8DD2 - chains D and E of the 9 polymer chains in the assembly; structure by electron microscopy, 2.90 A resolution.

# Chain D
Molecule: Gamma-aminobutyric acid receptor subunit alpha-1
From: Homo sapiens
Reference sequence: P14867 (GBRA1_HUMAN); residues 1-312 here correspond to UniProt positions 28-339 (UniProt number = residue number + 27)
Amino-acid sequence (358 residues; row label = number of the first residue in the row):
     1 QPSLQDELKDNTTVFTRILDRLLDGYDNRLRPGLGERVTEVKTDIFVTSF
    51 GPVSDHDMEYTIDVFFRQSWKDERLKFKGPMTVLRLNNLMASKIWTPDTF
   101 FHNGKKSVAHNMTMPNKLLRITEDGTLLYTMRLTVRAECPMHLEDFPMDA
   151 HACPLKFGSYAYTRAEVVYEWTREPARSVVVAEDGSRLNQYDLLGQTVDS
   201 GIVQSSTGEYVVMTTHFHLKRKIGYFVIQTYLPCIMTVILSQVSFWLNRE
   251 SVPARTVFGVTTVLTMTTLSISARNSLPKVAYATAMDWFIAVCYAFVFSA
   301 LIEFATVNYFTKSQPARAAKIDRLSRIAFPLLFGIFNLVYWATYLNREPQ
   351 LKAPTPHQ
Unresolved in the structure: 1-9, 348-358
Cystine bridges: Cys139-Cys153
Covalent attachments: N-acetylglucosamine (NAG) linked to Asn111
Sequence notes: expression tag (313-358)
Small-molecule neighbours:
  - gamma-amino-butanoic acid (ABU): Phe65, Arg67, Leu118, Thr130
  - Zolpidem (R5R), molecule 1: Phe100, His102, Ser159, Val203, Gln204, Ser205, Ser206, Thr207, Tyr210
  - Zolpidem (R5R), molecule 2: Ile228, Gln229, Leu232, Pro233, Met236, Thr237, Leu240, Thr265, Leu269
Curated features (UniProtKB/Swiss-Prot):
  - binding site (4-aminobutanoate): Arg67, Thr130
  - binding site (3alpha-hydroxy-5alpha-pregnan-11,20-dione): Trp246
  - glycosylation (N-linked (GlcNAc...) asparagine): Asn11, Asn111
What the authors report for this chain:
  - binding site for Zolpidem: His102, Ser205, Thr207, Tyr210, Pro233
  - mutagenesis - G201E, S205C (7-fold): decreased binding to Zolpidem (citing earlier work)
  - mutagenesis - H102R: decreased binding to Zolpidem (from molecular simulation)
  - mutagenesis - T163P: unchanged binding to Zolpidem (from molecular simulation)
  - specificity-determining residues: Val203 (by similarity / conservation)
  - specificity-determining residues: Gly201, Ser205 (citing earlier work)

# Chain E
Molecule: Gamma-aminobutyric acid receptor subunit gamma-2
From: Homo sapiens
Reference sequence: P18507 (GBRG2_HUMAN); residues 1-322 here correspond to UniProt positions 40-361 (UniProt number = residue number + 39)
Amino-acid sequence (417 residues; each row starts with the number of its first residue; numbers below 1 keep their minus sign (Trp-36 is residue -36)):
   -36 WSHPQFEKGGGSGGGSGGSSAWSHPQFEKLEVLFQGPQKSDDDYEDYASN
    14 KTWVLTPKVPEGDVTVILNNLLEGYDNKLRPDIGVKPTLIHTDMYVNSIG
    64 PVNAINMEYTIDIFFAQTWYDRRLKFNSTIKVLRLNSNMVGKIWIPDTFF
   114 RNSKKADAHWITTPNRMLRIWNDGRVLYTLRLTIDAECQLQLHNFPMDEH
   164 SCPLEFSSYGYPREEIVYQWKRSSVEVGDTRSWRLYQFSFVGLRNTTEVV
   214 KTTSGDYVVMSVYFDLSRRMGYFTIQTYIPCTLIVVLSWVSFWINKDAVP
   264 ARTSLGITTVLTMTTLSTIARKSLPKVSYVTAMDLFVSVCFIFVFSALVE
   314 YGTLHYFVSSQPARAAKMDSYARIFFPTAFCLFNLVYWVSYLYLSRGSGA
   364 TNFSLLKQAGDVEENPG
Unresolved in the structure: -36 to 24, 358-380
Cystine bridges: Cys151-Cys165
Covalent attachments: N-acetylglucosamine (NAG) linked to Asn208
Sequence notes: expression tag (-36 to 0, 323-380)
Small-molecule neighbours: Zolpidem (R5R): Asp56, Met57, Tyr58, Asn60, Phe77, Ala79, Thr142, Glu189
Curated features (UniProtKB/Swiss-Prot):
  - glycosylation (N-linked (GlcNAc...) asparagine): Asn13, Asn90, Asn208
What the authors report for this chain:
  - binding site for Zolpidem: Tyr58, Phe77
  - mutagenesis - F77I: decreased binding to Zolpidem (from molecular simulation)
  - specificity-determining residues: Phe77

# Interface between chain D and chain E
Pairs across the interface - 82 pairs, chain D then chain E:
  Asp27(D) - Thr28(E)  hydrogen bond
  Asn28(D) - Asn101(E)  hydrogen bond (backbone-side chain)
  Arg29(D) - Leu31(E)
  Arg29(D) - Asn32(E)  hydrogen bond
  Arg29(D) - Leu35(E)
  Arg29(D) - Asn99(E)
  Arg29(D) - Met102(E)
  Leu30(D) - Val27(E)  hydrophobic
  Leu30(D) - Thr28(E)
  Leu30(D) - Leu31(E)  hydrophobic
  His56(D) - Arg197(E)
  His56(D) - Tyr199(E)
  Asp57(D) - Arg197(E)  hydrogen bond (backbone-side chain)
  Met58(D) - Tyr199(E)  hydrogen bond
  Pro97(D) - Thr125(E)
  Pro97(D) - Thr126(E)
  Asp98(D) - Asn99(E)
  Asp98(D) - Thr126(E)
  Thr99(D) - Ile124(E)
  Thr99(D) - Thr125(E)  hydrogen bond (backbone-backbone)
  Thr99(D) - Thr126(E)
  Phe100(D) - Ile124(E)
  Phe100(D) - Asn128(E)
  Phe101(D) - Ile124(E)  hydrophobic
  Phe101(D) - Arg144(E)  hydrogen bond (backbone-side chain)
  His102(D) - Arg144(E)  hydrogen bond (backbone-side chain)
  Gly104(D) - Arg144(E)  hydrogen bond (backbone-side chain)
  Lys105(D) - His122(E)  hydrogen bond (backbone-side chain)
  Lys105(D) - Arg197(E)
  Ser107(D) - Ile124(E)
  Ala109(D) - Ile124(E)  hydrophobic
  Met131(D) - Thr125(E)
  Leu133(D) - Ile124(E)  hydrophobic
  Pro140(D) - Ser195(E)
  Tyr160(D) - Phe77(E)  hydrophobic
  Tyr160(D) - Asn128(E)
  Tyr160(D) - Arg129(E)
  Tyr160(D) - Met130(E)  hydrophobic
  Tyr160(D) - Thr142(E)  hydrogen bond
  Tyr160(D) - Leu143(E)  hydrogen bond (side chain-backbone)
  Tyr160(D) - Arg144(E)
  Ala161(D) - Leu98(E)
  Ala161(D) - Met130(E)  hydrophobic
  Tyr162(D) - Asn99(E)
  Thr163(D) - Arg132(E)
  Glu166(D) - Arg97(E)  salt bridge
  Ser206(D) - Glu189(E)  hydrogen bond
  Thr207(D) - Arg132(E)  hydrogen bond (backbone-side chain)
  Tyr210(D) - Arg132(E)  hydrogen bond
  Val252(D) - Ala261(E)  hydrophobic
  Val252(D) - Ala264(E)  hydrophobic
  Pro253(D) - Ala261(E)
  Pro253(D) - Pro263(E)  hydrophobic
  Pro253(D) - Ala264(E)  hydrophobic
  Thr256(D) - Ile257(E)
  Thr256(D) - Ala264(E)
  Thr256(D) - Leu268(E)
  Val257(D) - Ser267(E)
  Val260(D) - Leu268(E)  hydrophobic
  Val260(D) - Thr271(E)
  Val263(D) - Leu250(E)  hydrophobic
  Leu264(D) - Thr271(E)
  Leu264(D) - Thr275(E)
  Thr267(D) - Ile247(E)
  Thr267(D) - Thr275(E)
  Arg274(D) - Tyr235(E)
  Lys279(D) - Tyr199(E)
  Lys279(D) - Tyr235(E)
  Val280(D) - Tyr235(E)
  Ala281(D) - Tyr199(E)
  Ala281(D) - Arg232(E)
  Ala281(D) - Gly234(E)
  Ala281(D) - Tyr235(E)
  Tyr294(D) - Leu246(E)  hydrophobic
  Tyr294(D) - Ile247(E)
  Phe298(D) - Leu246(E)
  Phe298(D) - Val249(E)  hydrophobic
  Leu301(D) - Leu250(E)  hydrophobic
  Ala305(D) - Val253(E)  hydrophobic
  Asn308(D) - Ile257(E)
  Asn308(D) - Asn258(E)
  Tyr309(D) - Arg336(E)
Also at the interface, not in a pair above, chain D (54 interface residues in all): Leu34, Phe66, Trp95, Val108, Ile271, Ala283, Asp287, Phe304
Also at the interface, not in a pair above, chain E (49 interface residues in all): Asn60, Gln200, Ile238, Gln239, Trp256

# In short
The interface between chain D and chain E involves 54 residues on one side and 49 on the other; the contacts
include 15 hydrogen bonds and 1 salt bridge. Polar contacts include Glu166(D)-Arg97(E), Asp27(D)-Thr28(E) and
Asn28(D)-Asn101(E). From the paper: a binding site for Zolpidem at His102(D), Ser205(D) and Tyr58(E) among
others; G201E, S205C and H102R of chain D reduce binding to Zolpidem; 5 substitutions were tested in all.
Chain D is Gamma-aminobutyric acid receptor subunit alpha-1 and chain E is Gamma-aminobutyric acid receptor
subunit gamma-2, both from Homo sapiens; the structure, Human GABAA receptor alpha1-beta2-gamma2 subtype in
complex with GABA plus Zolpidem, was determined by electron microscopy, deposited together with 8DD3.
